PDB entry 9BAN | electron microscopy, 3.39 A resolution | chains B and E of the 8 polymer chains in the assembly

== Chain B ==
Molecule: Muellerian-inhibiting factor
Organism: Homo sapiens
Notes: fragment: growth factor domain
UniProtKB: P03971 (MIS_HUMAN); residues 459-560 here = UniProt positions 459-560
Sequence (109 residues; numbered 452 to 560; the number before each row is that of its first residue):
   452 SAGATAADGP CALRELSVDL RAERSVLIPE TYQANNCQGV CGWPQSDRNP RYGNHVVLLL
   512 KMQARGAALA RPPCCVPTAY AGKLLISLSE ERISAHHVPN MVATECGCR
Not modelled in the structure: 452-458
Disulfide bonds: Cys462-Cys526, Cys488-Cys557, Cys492-Cys559
Differences from the reference sequence: expression tag (452-458); engineered mutation Ala515 (Val in P03971)
UniProt features mapped onto this chain:
  - natural variant: Val477 (V477A: In PMDS1), His506 (H506Q: In PMDS1), Ala515 (V515A: this construct carries the variant), Cys525 (C525Y: In PMDS1)
  - mutagenesis: Arg472 (R472D: Little effect on AMH signaling), Leu478 (L478A: Abolishes AMH signaling. Does not induce regression of the Muellerian duct), Glu481 (E481A: Shows a slight decrease in AMH signaling. Affects slightly Mullerian duct regression; E481R/Y: Decreases AMH signaling), Gln484 (Q484S: Little effect on AMH signaling), Lys534 (K534A: Abolishes AMH signaling), Leu535 (L535Y: Little effect on AMH signaling), Ala546 (A546M: Abolishes AMH signaling)

== Chain E ==
Molecule: 6E11 Antibody IgG2A Heavy Chain
Organism: Mus musculus
Notes: antibody fragment or engineered binder
Sequence (227 residues; row label = number of the first residue in the row):
    20 EVQLQQSGAE LVKPGASVKL SCTASGFNIK DTYMHWVKQR PEQGLEWIGR IDPANGNTIY
    80 ASKFQGKATI TADTSSNTAY MQLSSLTSGD TAVYYCALFI TTATYAMDYW GQGTSVTVSS
   140 AKTTAPSVYP LAPVCGDTTG SSVTLGCLVK GYFPEPVTLT WNSGSLSSGV HTFPAVLQSD
   200 LYTLSSSVTV TSSTWPSQSI TCNVAHPASS TKVDKKIEPR GPTIKPC
Not modelled in the structure: 153-159, 239-246
Disulfide bonds: Cys41-Cys115, Cys166-Cys221

== Chain B / chain E interface ==
Residue-residue contacts (6; chain B residue first):
  Glu466(B) - Thr123(E)  hydrogen bond (backbone-side chain)
  Leu467(B) - Thr123(E)
  Leu467(B) - Tyr124(E)  hydrophobic
  Ser468(B) - Tyr124(E)  hydrogen bond (backbone-side chain)
  Gln489(B) - Ala122(E)
  Gln489(B) - Thr123(E)
Also at the interface, not in a pair above, chain B (7 interface residues in all): Arg465, Arg472, Asn487
Also at the interface, not in a pair above, chain E (4 interface residues in all): Lys49

== Summary ==
The interface between chain B and chain E involves 7 residues on one side and 4 on the other, with 2 hydrogen
bonds. Polar pairs include Glu466(B)-Thr123(E) and Ser468(B)-Tyr124(E). Curated annotation (UniProt) lists 7
mutagenesis sites on chain B.
Here chain B is Muellerian-inhibiting factor (Homo sapiens) and chain E is 6E11 Antibody IgG2A Heavy Chain
(Mus musculus). Entry 9BAN (The Anti-Mullerian Hormone prodomain in complex with the growth factor and 6E11
Fab in C1 symmetry) was determined by electron microscopy (same publication as 9BAO).
